Entry 7ELH (electron microscopy, 3.30 A resolution); this record covers chains A and B of the 26 polymer chains in the assembly.

Chain A:
Protein: Minor core protein mu2
From: Mammalian orthoreovirus 3
UniProt: Q6EDZ8 (Q6EDZ8_9REOV); residue numbers follow UniProt; this construct covers 1-736
Amino-acid sequence (736 residues; each row starts with the number of its first residue):
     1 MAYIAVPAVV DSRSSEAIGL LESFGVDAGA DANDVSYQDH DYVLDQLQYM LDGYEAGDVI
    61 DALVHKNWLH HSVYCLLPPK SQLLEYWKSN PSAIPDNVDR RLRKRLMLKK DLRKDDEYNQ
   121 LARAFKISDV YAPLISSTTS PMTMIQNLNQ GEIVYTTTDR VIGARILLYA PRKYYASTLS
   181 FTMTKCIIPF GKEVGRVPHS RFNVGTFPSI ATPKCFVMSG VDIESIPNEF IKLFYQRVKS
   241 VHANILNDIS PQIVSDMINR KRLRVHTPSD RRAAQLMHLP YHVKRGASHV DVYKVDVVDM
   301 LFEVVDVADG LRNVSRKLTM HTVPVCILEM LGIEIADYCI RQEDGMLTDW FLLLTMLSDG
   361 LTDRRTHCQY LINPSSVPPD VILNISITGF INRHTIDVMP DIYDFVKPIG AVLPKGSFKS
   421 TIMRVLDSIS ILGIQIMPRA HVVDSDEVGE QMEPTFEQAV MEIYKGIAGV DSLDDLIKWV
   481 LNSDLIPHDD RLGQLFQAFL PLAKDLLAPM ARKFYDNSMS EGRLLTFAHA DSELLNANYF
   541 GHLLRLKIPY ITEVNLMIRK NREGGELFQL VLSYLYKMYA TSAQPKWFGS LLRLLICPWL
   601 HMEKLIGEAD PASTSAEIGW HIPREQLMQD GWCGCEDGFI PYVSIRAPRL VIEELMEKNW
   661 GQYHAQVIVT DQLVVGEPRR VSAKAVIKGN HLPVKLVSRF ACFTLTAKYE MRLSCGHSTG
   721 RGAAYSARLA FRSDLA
Not modelled in the structure: 1, 190-196, 265-283, 625-635, 670-680, 714-719

Chain B:
Protein: RNA-directed RNA polymerase
From: Mammalian orthoreovirus 3
Notes: EC 2.7.7.48
UniProt: A0A0B5CSU4 (A0A0B5CSU4_9REOV); numbering as in UniProt (aligned over 1-1267)
Amino-acid sequence (1267 residues; each row starts with the number of its first residue):
     1 MSSMILTQFG PFIESISGIT DQSNDVFEDA AKAFSMFTRS DVYKALDEIP FSDDAMLPIP
    61 PTIYTKPSHD SYYYIDALNR VRRKTYQGPD DVYVPNCSIV ELLEPHETLT SYGRLSEAIE
   121 NRAKDGDSQA RIATTYGRIA ESQARQIKAP LEKFVLALLV AEAGGSLYDP VLQKYDEIPD
   181 LSHNCPLWCF REICRHISGP LPDRAPYLYL SAGVFWLMSP RMTSAIPPLL SDLVNLAILQ
   241 QTAGLDPSLV KLGVQICLHA AASSSYAWFI LKTKSIFPQN TLHSMYESLE GGYCPNLEWL
   301 EPRSDYKFMY MGVMPLSAKY ARSAPSNDKK ARELGEKYGL SSVVGELRKR TKTYVKHDFA
   361 SVRYIRDAMA CTSGIFLVRT PTETVLQEYT QSPEIKVPIP QKDWTGPIGE IRILKDTTSS
   421 IARYLYRTWY LAAARMAAQP RTWDPLFQAI MRSQYVTARG GSGAALRESL YAINVSLPDF
   481 KGLPVKAATK IFQAAQLANL PFSHTSVAIL ADTSMGLRNQ VQRRPRSIMP LNVPQQQVSA
   541 PHTLTADYIN YHMNLSTTSG SAVIEKVIPL GVYASSPPNQ SINIDISACD ASITWDFFLS
   601 VIMAAIHEGV ASSSIGKPFM GVPASIVNDE SVVGVRAARP ISGMQNMIQH LSKLYKRGFS
   661 YRVNDSFSPG NDFTHMTTTF PSGSTATSTE HTANNSTMME TFLTVWGPEH TDDPDVLRLM
   721 KSLTIQRNYV CQGDDGLMII DGTTAGKVNS ETIQKMLELI SKYGEEFGWK YDIAYDGTAE
   781 YLKLYFIFGC RIPNLSRHPI VGKERANSSA EEPWPAILDQ IMGVFFNGVH DGLQWQRWIR
   841 YSWALCCAFS RQRTMIGESV GYLQYPMWSF VYWGLPLVKA FGSDPWIFSW YMPTGDLGMY
   901 SWISLIRPLM TRWMVANGYV TDRCSPVFGN ADYRRCFNEL KLYQGYYMAQ LPRNPKKSGR
   961 AAPREVREQF TQALSDYLMQ NPELKSRVLR GRSEWEKYGA GIIHNPPSLF DVPHKWYQGA
  1021 QEAAIATREE LAEMDETLMR ARRHSYSSFS KLLEAYLLVK WRMCEAREPS VDLRLPLCAG
  1081 IDPLNSDPFL KMVSVGPMLQ STRKYFAQTL FMAKTVSGLD VNAIDSALLR LRTLGADKKA
  1141 LTAQLLMVGL QESEADALAG KIMLQDVNTV QLARVVNLAV PDTWMSLDFD SMFKHHVKLL
  1201 PKDGRHLNTD IPPRMGWLRA ILRFLGAGMV MTATGVAVDI YLEDIHGGGR SLGQRFMTWM
  1261 RQEGRSA
Not modelled in the structure: 1, 1266-1267

Interface between chain A and chain B:
Pairs across the interface (58):
  Q48(A) with A624(B), hydrogen bond (side chain-backbone)
  L51(A) with A624(B)
  D52(A) with P618(B); P623(B)
  E55(A) with I615(B); G616(B), hydrogen bond (side chain-backbone)
  A56(A) with P640(B), hydrophobic
  L179(A) with N499(B)
  E224(A) with R636(B)
  E229(A) with V627(B); N628(B), hydrogen bond (side chain-backbone)
  L233(A) with I626(B), hydrophobic; A638(B), hydrophobic; P640(B)
  Q236(A) with A637(B); A638(B), hydrogen bond (side chain-backbone); R639(B)
  F405(A) with A472(B), hydrophobic
  F496(A) with I395(B); K396(B); P398(B), hydrophobic
  Q497(A) with K396(B); V397(B)
  L500(A) with E394(B); I395(B); K396(B)
  P501(A) with E394(B)
  K504(A) with S392(B), hydrogen bond; P393(B)
  R512(A) with T390(B), hydrogen bond (side chain-backbone)
  N517(A) with A77(B)
  L535(A) with T678(B)
  N536(A) with S392(B), hydrogen bond
  N538(A) with Y389(B); H675(B); M676(B), hydrogen bond (side chain-backbone); T677(B)
  Y539(A) with M676(B)
  F540(A) with T674(B); M676(B), hydrophobic
  M578(A) with P398(B), hydrophobic
  A580(A) with Q401(B), hydrogen bond (backbone-side chain)
  T581(A) with Q401(B), hydrogen bond (backbone-side chain); D596(B)
  S582(A) with Q401(B); W404(B); W595(B), hydrogen bond (backbone-side chain); D596(B); S600(B), hydrogen bond
  A583(A) with R412(B)
  Q584(A) with P407(B); R412(B)
  K684(A) with A77(B)
  G689(A) with R662(B)
  N690(A) with E468(B)
  K695(A) with A472(B); I473(B), hydrogen bond (side chain-backbone); N474(B), hydrogen bond
Also at the interface, not in a pair above, chain A (41 interface residues in all): Y54, F230, K232, D516, S520, R545, K577, P693
Also at the interface, not in a pair above, chain B (43 interface residues in all): L78, K656
Interface features reported in the paper:
  - specific contacts: F230(A)-I626(B) (hydrophobic contact), Q236(A)-A638(B) (hydrogen bond), N536(A)-S392(B) (hydrogen bond), N690(A)-E468(B)

Overview:
Chain A and chain B form an interface of 41 and 43 residues respectively, with 14 hydrogen bonds. Polar pairs
include Q48(A)-A624(B), E55(A)-G616(B) and E229(A)-N628(B). The authors report a hydrophobic contact between
F230(A) and I626(B); hydrogen bonds between Q236(A) and A638(B) and N536(A) and S392(B); a contact between
N690(A) and E468(B).
Here chain A is Minor core protein mu2 and chain B is RNA-directed RNA polymerase, both from Mammalian
orthoreovirus 3. Entry 7ELH (In situ structure of transcriptional enzyme complex and capsid shell protein of
mammalian reovirus at initiation ...) was determined by electron microscopy, deposited together with 7ELL.
